PDB entry 2AC2 | X-ray diffraction, 2.50 A resolution | chain A

[Chain A]
Protein: Ferrochelatase
Organism: Bacillus subtilis
Notes: EC 4.99.1.1
Reference sequence: P32396 (HEMH_BACSU); numbering as in UniProt (aligned over 2-310)
Amino-acid sequence (309 residues; numbered 2 to 310; the number before each row is that of its first residue):
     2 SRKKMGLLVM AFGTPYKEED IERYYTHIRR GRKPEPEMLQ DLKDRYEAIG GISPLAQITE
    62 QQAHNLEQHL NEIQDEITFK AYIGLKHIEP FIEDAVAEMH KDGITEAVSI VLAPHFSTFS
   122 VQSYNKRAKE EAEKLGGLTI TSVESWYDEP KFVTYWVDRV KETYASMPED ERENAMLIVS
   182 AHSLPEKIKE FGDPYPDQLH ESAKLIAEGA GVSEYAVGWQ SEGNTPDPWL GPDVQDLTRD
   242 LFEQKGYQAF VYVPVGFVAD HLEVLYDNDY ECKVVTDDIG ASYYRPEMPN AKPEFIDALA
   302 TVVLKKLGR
Sequence notes: engineered mutation Phe13 (Tyr in P32396)
Bound ions: Zn2+: His183, Glu264
UniProt features mapped onto this chain:
  - binding site (Mg(2+)): Glu20, Arg46, Asp268, Glu272
  - binding site (Fe-coproporphyrin III): Arg30, Arg46, Tyr47, Ser54, Tyr125
  - binding site (N-methylmesoporphyrin): Arg31 to Arg33, His183, Lys188
  - binding site (Fe(2+)): His183, Glu264
  - mutagenesis: Lys87 (K87A: Retains 92% of activity), His88 (H88A: Retains 5% of activity), His183 (H183A/C: Loss of activity), Glu264 (E264Q: Retains 21% of activity; E264V: Retains less than 1% of activity), Glu272 (E272S: Abolishes the effect of Mg(2+))

[Overview]
His183 and Glu264 coordinate Zn2+. Curated annotation (UniProt) lists 4 Mg2+-binding residues, 5
Fe-coproporphyrin III-binding residues, 5 N-methylmesoporphyrin-binding residues and Fe2+-binding residues
His183 and Glu264.
Chain A is Ferrochelatase (Bacillus subtilis); the structure, Crystal structure of the Tyr13Phe mutant variant
of Bacillus subtilis Ferrochelatase with Zn(2+) bound at the ..., was determined by X-ray diffraction together
with 2AC4 from the same study.
